Entry 6CIL (X-ray diffraction, 4.15 A resolution (low resolution: residue-level contacts below are approximate; hydrogen-bond / salt-bridge calls are withheld)); this record covers chains C and J of the 9 polymer chains in the assembly.

[Chain C]
Molecule: V(D)J recombination-activating protein 1
Source organism: Mus musculus
Notes: EC 3.1.-.-, 2.3.2.27
UniProt: P15919 (RAG1_MOUSE); numbering as in UniProt (aligned over 384-1008)
Sequence (625 residues; numbered 384 to 1008; the number before each row is that of its first residue):
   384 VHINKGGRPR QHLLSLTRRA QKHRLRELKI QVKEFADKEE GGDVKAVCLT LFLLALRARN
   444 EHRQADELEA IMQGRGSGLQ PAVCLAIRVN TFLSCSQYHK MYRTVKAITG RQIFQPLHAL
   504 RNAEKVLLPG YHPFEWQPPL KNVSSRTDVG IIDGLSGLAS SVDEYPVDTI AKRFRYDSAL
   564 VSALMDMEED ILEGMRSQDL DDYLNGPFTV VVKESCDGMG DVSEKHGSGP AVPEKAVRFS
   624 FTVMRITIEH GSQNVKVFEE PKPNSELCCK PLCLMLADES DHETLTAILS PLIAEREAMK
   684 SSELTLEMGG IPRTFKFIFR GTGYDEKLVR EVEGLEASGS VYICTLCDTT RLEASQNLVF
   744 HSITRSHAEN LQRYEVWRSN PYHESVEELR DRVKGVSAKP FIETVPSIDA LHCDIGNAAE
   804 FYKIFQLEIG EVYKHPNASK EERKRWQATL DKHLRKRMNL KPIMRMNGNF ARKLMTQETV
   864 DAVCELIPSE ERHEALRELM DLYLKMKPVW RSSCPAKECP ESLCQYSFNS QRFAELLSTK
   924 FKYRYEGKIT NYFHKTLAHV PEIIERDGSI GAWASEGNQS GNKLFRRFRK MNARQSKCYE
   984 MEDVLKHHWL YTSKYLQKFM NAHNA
Not modelled in the structure: 384-396, 443-445, 455-458, 609-616, 955-961, 1008
Sequence notes: engineered mutation Gln962 (Glu in P15919)
UniProt features mapped onto this chain:
  - DNA-binding region: Gly389 to Gln456 (NBD)
  - binding site (a divalent metal cation): Asp600, Asp708
  - site: Trp893 (Essential for DNA hairpin formation, participates in base-stacking interactions near the cleavage site)
  - mutagenesis: Arg391 (R391A: Defects in converting nicked products to hairpins; R391L: Impairs DNA-binding and hairpin formation while maintaining some nicking activity), Arg393 (R393A: Impairs DNA-binding and hairpin formation while maintaining some nicking activity), Arg401 (R401A: Allows robust hairpin activity), Arg402 (R402A: Defects in converting nicked products to hairpins), Lys405 (K405A: Reduced hairpin activity), His406 (H406A: Allows robust hairpin activity), Arg407 (R407A: Impairs DNA-binding and reduces hairpin formation without affecting nicking activity), Asn443 (N443A: Impairs DNA-binding; when associated with A-445), His445 (H445A: Impairs DNA-binding; when associated with A-443), Asp546 (D546A: Loss of DNA-binding), Asp560 (D560A: Loss of DNA-binding), Glu597 (E597Q: Impaired cleavage), 19 further mutagenesis entries in UniProt
Bound ions: Mn2+: Asp600, Asp708; Zn2+: Cys727, Cys730, His937, His942
From the paper describing this entry:
  - catalytic residues: Asp600, Asp708 (citing earlier work)

[Chain J]
Molecule: Intact 23RSS substrate forward strand
Sequence (55 nucleotides; row label = number of the first residue in the row):
     3 TCTGGCCTGT CTTACACAGT GATGCAAATC AAGTGTGAAG CCAGACAAAA ACCCG
Not modelled in the structure: 56-57

[Chain C / chain J interface]
Residue-residue contacts - 9 pairs, chain C then chain J:
  Leu437(C) - DC44(J)
  Arg440(C) - DC43(J)
  Ile846(C) - DC17(J)
  Met847(C) - DA16(J)
  Met847(C) - DC17(J)
  Arg848(C) - DC17(J)
  Asn850(C) - DA18(J)
  Asn852(C) - DA18(J)
  Arg970(C) - DT22(J)
Other interface residues (no listed pair), chain C (12 interface residues in all): Ala441, Ala720, Gly722, Lys966
Other interface residues (no listed pair), chain J (10 interface residues in all): DT10, DG11, DA20, DG21

[In short]
Chain C and chain J form an interface of 12 and 10 residues respectively. The Mn2+ site is built by Asp600(C)
and Asp708(C). Cys727(C), Cys730(C), His937(C) and His942(C) coordinate Zn2+. UniProt lists a DNA-binding
region, divalent metal cation-binding residues Asp600(C) and Asp708(C) and 31 mutagenesis sites on chain C.
From the paper: catalytic residues Asp600(C) and Asp708(C).
Here chain C is V(D)J recombination-activating protein 1 (Mus musculus) and chain J is Intact 23RSS substrate
forward strand. Entry 6CIL (Pre-reaction complex, rag1(e962q)/2-intact/intact 12/23RSS complex in MN2+) was
determined by X-ray diffraction together with 5ZDZ, 5ZE0, 5ZE1, 5ZE2, 6CG0, 6CIJ, 6CIK and 6CIM from the same
study.
